8BED - chains G and I of the 8 polymer chains in the assembly; structure by electron microscopy, 2.03 A resolution.

[Chain G]
Name: NADH dehydrogenase [ubiquinone] iron-sulfur protein 1, mitochondrial
From: Arabidopsis thaliana
Notes: EC 7.1.1.2
Reference sequence: Q9FGI6 (NDUS1_ARATH); residues 1-748 here = UniProt positions 1-748
Sequence (748 residues; row label = number of the first residue in the row):
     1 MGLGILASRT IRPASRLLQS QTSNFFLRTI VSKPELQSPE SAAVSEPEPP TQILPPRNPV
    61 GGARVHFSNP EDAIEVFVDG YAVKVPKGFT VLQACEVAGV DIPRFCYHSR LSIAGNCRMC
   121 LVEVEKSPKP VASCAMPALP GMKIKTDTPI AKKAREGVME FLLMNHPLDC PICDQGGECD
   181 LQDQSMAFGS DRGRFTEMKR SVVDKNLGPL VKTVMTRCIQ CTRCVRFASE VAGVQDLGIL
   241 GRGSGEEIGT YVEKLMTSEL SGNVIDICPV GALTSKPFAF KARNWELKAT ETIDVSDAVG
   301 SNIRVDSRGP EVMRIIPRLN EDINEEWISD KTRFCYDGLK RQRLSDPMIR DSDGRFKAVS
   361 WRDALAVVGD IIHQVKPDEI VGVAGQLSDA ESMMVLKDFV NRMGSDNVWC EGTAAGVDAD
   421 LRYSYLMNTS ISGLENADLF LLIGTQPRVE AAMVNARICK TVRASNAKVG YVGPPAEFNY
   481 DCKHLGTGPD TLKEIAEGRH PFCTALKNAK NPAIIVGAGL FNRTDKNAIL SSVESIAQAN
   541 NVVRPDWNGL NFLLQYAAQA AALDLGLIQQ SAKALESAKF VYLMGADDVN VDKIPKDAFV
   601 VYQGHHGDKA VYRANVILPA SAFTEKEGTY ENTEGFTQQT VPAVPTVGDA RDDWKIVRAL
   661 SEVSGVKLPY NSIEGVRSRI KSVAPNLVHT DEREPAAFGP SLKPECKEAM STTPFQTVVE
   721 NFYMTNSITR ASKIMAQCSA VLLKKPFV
Unresolved in the structure: 1-56, 744-748
Ion coordination: 2Fe-2S cluster Fe: Cys106, Cys117, Cys120, Cys134; 4Fe-4S cluster Fe site 1: His166, Cys170, Cys173, Cys179; 4Fe-4S cluster Fe site 2: Cys218, Cys221, Cys224, Cys268
Residues lining bound ligands:
  - 2Fe-2S cluster (FES): Arg104, Phe105, Cys106, Tyr107, Gly115, Asn116, Cys117, Arg118, Met119, Cys120, Cys134
  - 4Fe-4S cluster (SF4), molecule 1: His166, Pro167, Asp169, Cys170, Cys173, Gln175, Gly176, Cys179, Leu181, Gln182, Val270, Gly271
  - 4Fe-4S cluster (SF4), molecule 2: Met215, Cys218, Ile219, Gln220, Cys221, Thr222, Arg223, Cys224, Ile248, Cys268, Pro269, Val270, Ala272, Leu273

[Chain I]
Name: NADH dehydrogenase [ubiquinone] iron-sulfur protein 8-A, mitochondrial
From: Arabidopsis thaliana
Notes: EC 7.1.1.2
Reference sequence: Q42599 (NDS8A_ARATH); residues 1-222 here = UniProt positions 1-222
Sequence (222 residues; each row starts with the number of its first residue):
     1 MASILARRSL NTLRARHLVL SGQALQGSHL SRLQSRGISY GSNKDDEEAE QLSKEISKDW
    61 NTVFERSINT LFLTEMVRGL SLTLKYFFDP KVTINYPFEK GPLSPRFRGE HALRRYPTGE
   121 ERCIACKLCE AVCPAQAITI EAEEREDGSR RTTRYDIDMT KCIYCGFCQE ACPVDAIVEG
   181 PNFEFATETH EELLYDKEKL LENGDRWETE IAENLRSESL YR
Unresolved in the structure: 1-142, 151-222
Curated features (UniProtKB/Swiss-Prot):
  - binding site ([4Fe-4S] cluster): Cys123, Cys126, Cys129, Cys133, Cys162, Cys165, Cys168, Cys172

[Interface between chain G and chain I]
Pairs across the interface (7):
  Pro171(G) - Arg150(I)
  Ile172(G) - Arg150(I)  hydrogen bond (backbone-side chain)
  Asp174(G) - Arg150(I)  salt bridge
  Lys212(G) - Glu144(I)  salt bridge
  Phe280(G) - Glu144(I)
  Phe280(G) - Arg150(I)
  Arg283(G) - Arg150(I)
Other interface residues (no listed pair), chain G (9 interface residues in all): Cys173, Ala279, Lys281
Other interface residues (no listed pair), chain I (5 interface residues in all): Glu143, Gly148, Ser149

[In short]
Chain G and chain I form an interface of 9 and 5 residues respectively; the contacts include 1 hydrogen bond
and 2 salt bridges. Among the polar pairs are Asp174(G)-Arg150(I), Lys212(G)-Glu144(I) and
Ile172(G)-Arg150(I). Chain G binds 2Fe-2S cluster and 4Fe-4S cluster.
Here chain G is NADH dehydrogenase [ubiquinone] iron-sulfur protein 1, mitochondrial and chain I is NADH
dehydrogenase [ubiquinone] iron-sulfur protein 8-A, mitochondrial, both from Arabidopsis thaliana. Entry 8BED
(Cryo-EM structure of the Arabidopsis thaliana I+III2 supercomplex (CI peripheral tip)) was determined by
electron microscopy together with 8BEE, 8BEF, 8BEH, 8BEL, 8BEP, 8BPX, 8BQ5 and 8BQ6 from the same study.
